PDB entry 4Q9U | X-ray diffraction, 4.62 A resolution (low resolution: residue-level contacts below are approximate; hydrogen-bond / salt-bridge calls are withheld) | chains C and G of the 8 polymer chains in the assembly

# Chain C (and G)
Protein: Rab GTPase-binding effector protein 1
From: Homo sapiens
Notes: chain G of this document is another copy of the same molecule, construct and numbering; everything in this record applies to it too
UniProtKB: Q15276 (RABE1_HUMAN); numbering as in UniProt (aligned over 552-642)
Sequence (92 residues; numbered 551 to 642; the number before each row is that of its first residue):
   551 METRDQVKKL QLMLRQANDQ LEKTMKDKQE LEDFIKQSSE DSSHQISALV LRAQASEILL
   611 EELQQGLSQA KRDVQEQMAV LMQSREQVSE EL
Disordered / not traced: 551, 635-642 (chain G: 551, 636-642)
Construct notes: expression tag (551)
From the paper describing this entry:
  - mutagenesis - N568A/E572A/Q579A/E582A, I608A/D623A: unchanged catalytic activity with Rab5 GDP/GTP exchange factor
  - self-association interface (contacts with another copy of this molecule): Glu590 to Val600
  - mutagenesis - E607K, I608D: unchanged binding to Rab5 GDP/GTP exchange factor

# How chain C and chain G interact
Contacting residue pairs (20; chain C residue first):
  Lys578(C) - Gln615(G)
  Glu582(C) - Gln615(G)
  Lys586(C) - Ile608(G)
  Ser589(C) - Gln604(G)
  Glu590(C) - Ala605(G)
  Ser592(C) - Gln604(G)
  Ser593(C) - Leu601(G)
  Ser593(C) - Gln604(G)
  Ser593(C) - Ala605(G)
  Ile596(C) - Val600(G)
  Ser597(C) - Ser597(G)
  Ser597(C) - Leu601(G)
  Val600(C) - Ile596(G)
  Val600(C) - Ser597(G)
  Gln604(C) - Ser589(G)
  Gln604(C) - Glu590(G)
  Gln604(C) - Ser592(G)
  Gln604(C) - Ser593(G)
  Gln615(C) - Lys578(G)
  Gln615(C) - Glu582(G)
Other interface residues (no listed pair), chain C (16 interface residues in all): Leu601, Ala605, Ile608, Glu612
Other interface residues (no listed pair), chain G (15 interface residues in all): Lys586

# Summary
16 residues of chain C and 15 residues of chain G are in contact. From the paper: N568A/E572A/Q579A/E582A and
I608A/D623A of chain C leave catalytic activity with Rab5 GDP/GTP exchange factor unchanged; a
self-association interface involving Glu590(C); 4 substitutions were tested in all.
Both chains are Rab GTPase-binding effector protein 1 (Homo sapiens). Entry 4Q9U (Crystal structure of the
Rab5, Rabex-5delta and Rabaptin-5C21 complex) was determined by X-ray diffraction together with 4N3X, 4N3Y and
4N3Z from the same study.
